PDB entry 8QCJ | X-ray diffraction, 2.90 A resolution | chains A and B

[Chain A (and B)]
Molecule: Mycothione reductase
From: Rhodococcus erythropolis PR4
Notes: EC 1.8.1.15; chain B of this document is another copy of the same molecule, construct and numbering; everything in this record applies to it too
Reference sequence: C0ZY75 (C0ZY75_RHOE4); residue numbers follow UniProt; this construct covers 1-458
Chain sequence (458 residues; row label = number of the first residue in the row):
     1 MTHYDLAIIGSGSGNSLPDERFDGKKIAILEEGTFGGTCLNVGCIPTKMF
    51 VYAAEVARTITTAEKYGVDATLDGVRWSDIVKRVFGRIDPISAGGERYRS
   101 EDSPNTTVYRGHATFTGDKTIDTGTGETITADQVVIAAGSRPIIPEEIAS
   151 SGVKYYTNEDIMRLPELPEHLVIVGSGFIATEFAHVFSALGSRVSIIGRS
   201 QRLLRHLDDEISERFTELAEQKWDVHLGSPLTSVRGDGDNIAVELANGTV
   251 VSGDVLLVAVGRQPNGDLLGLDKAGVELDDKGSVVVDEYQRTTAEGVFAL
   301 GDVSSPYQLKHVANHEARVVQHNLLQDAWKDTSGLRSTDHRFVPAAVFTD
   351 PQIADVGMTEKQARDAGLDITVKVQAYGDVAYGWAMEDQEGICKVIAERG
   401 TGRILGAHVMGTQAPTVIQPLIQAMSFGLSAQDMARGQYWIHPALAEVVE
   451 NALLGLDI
Cystine bridges: Cys39-Cys44
Ligand contacts: FAD (flavin-adenine dinucleotide): Ile9, Gly10, Ser11, Gly12, Ser13, Leu30, Glu31, Glu32, Gly33, Thr34, Gly37, Thr38, Cys39, Val42, Gly43, Cys44, Thr47, Lys48, Gly111, His112, Ala113, Ala137, Ala138, Gly139, Ser140, Asn158, Phe178, Ile179, Arg262, Asn265, Leu269, Leu300, Gly301, Asp302, Gln308, Leu309, Lys310, His311, Ala313, Phe348
From the paper describing this entry:
  - catalytic residues: Cys39, His442 (proposed by the authors, not directly observed)
  - catalytic residues: Cys44, Glu447
  - conformationally variable residues (helix shift): Trp77 to Asp102
  - binding site for flavin-adenine dinucleotide: Cys44, His442
  - binding site for flavin-adenine dinucleotide: Phe178 (proposed by the authors, not directly observed)

[Chain A / chain B interface]
Contacting residue pairs (154):
  Cys39(A) with His442(B), hydrogen bond
  Cys44(A) with His442(B), hydrogen bond; Pro443(B)
  Ile45(A) with Ala381(B), hydrophobic
  Lys48(A) with Ala385(B); Pro443(B)
  Met49(A) with Trp384(B); Ala385(B), hydrophobic
  Tyr52(A) with Tyr66(B); Ala385(B); Met386(B)
  Ala53(A) with Val68(B)
  Val56(A) with Ala63(B), hydrophobic; Tyr66(B), hydrophobic
  Thr59(A) with Val56(B); Thr59(B)
  Ile60(A) with Ile60(B), hydrophobic; Ala63(B), hydrophobic; Ala70(B), hydrophobic
  Ala63(A) with Val56(B), hydrophobic; Ile60(B), hydrophobic
  Glu64(A) with Arg76(B), hydrogen bond (backbone-side chain)
  Lys65(A) with Arg83(B)
  Tyr66(A) with Tyr52(B), hydrophobic; Val56(B), hydrophobic; Ile80(B); Arg83(B), hydrogen bond (backbone-side chain)
  Gly67(A) with Val75(B); Arg76(B), hydrogen bond (backbone-backbone)
  Val68(A) with Ile60(B), hydrophobic; Leu72(B), hydrophobic; Gly74(B); Val75(B), hydrophobic; Arg76(B)
  Asp69(A) with Leu72(B); Asp73(B), hydrogen bond (backbone-backbone); Gly74(B), hydrogen bond (backbone-backbone); Arg76(B), salt bridge
  Ala70(A) with Ile60(B), hydrophobic; Thr71(B); Asp73(B)
  Thr71(A) with Ala70(B); Thr71(B), hydrogen bond (backbone-backbone); Asp73(B), hydrogen bond
  Leu72(A) with Val68(B), hydrophobic; Asp69(B)
  Asp73(A) with Asp69(B), hydrogen bond (backbone-backbone); Ala70(B); Thr71(B)
  Gly74(A) with Val68(B); Asp69(B), hydrogen bond (backbone-backbone)
  Arg76(A) with Glu64(B), hydrogen bond (side chain-backbone); Gly67(B), hydrogen bond (backbone-backbone); Asp69(B), salt bridge
  Ile80(A) with Tyr66(B)
  Arg83(A) with Lys65(B); Tyr66(B), hydrogen bond (side chain-backbone); Glu387(B), salt bridge
  Arg87(A) with Trp384(B); Glu387(B), salt bridge
  Ile91(A) with Trp384(B), hydrophobic
  Lys310(A) with His442(B)
  His311(A) with Tyr439(B); Trp440(B); His442(B), hydrogen bond (side chain-backbone)
  Val312(A) with Tyr439(B), hydrophobic
  His315(A) with Tyr439(B)
  Asp339(A) with Tyr439(B), hydrogen bond (backbone-side chain)
  His340(A) with Tyr439(B)
  Phe342(A) with Tyr439(B)
  Val343(A) with Tyr439(B), hydrophobic
  Pro344(A) with Tyr439(B); Ile441(B), hydrophobic
  Ala346(A) with Ile441(B), hydrophobic
  Phe348(A) with Pro443(B)
  Ala381(A) with Ile45(B), hydrophobic
  Tyr382(A) with Tyr52(B); Gln413(B)
  Trp384(A) with Ile45(B), hydrophobic; Met49(B); Arg87(B); Ile91(B), hydrophobic
  Ala385(A) with Lys48(B); Met49(B), hydrophobic; Tyr52(B); Arg83(B)
  Met386(A) with Tyr52(B), hydrophobic
  Glu387(A) with Arg83(B), salt bridge; Arg87(B), salt bridge
  Gln413(A) with Tyr382(B), hydrogen bond; Gln413(B)
  Pro415(A) with Ile441(B); Ala444(B), hydrophobic
  Thr416(A) with Leu445(B); Ala446(B), hydrogen bond (side chain-backbone)
  Ile418(A) with Ile441(B), hydrophobic
  Gln419(A) with Gln438(B), hydrogen bond; Tyr439(B), hydrogen bond (side chain-backbone); Trp440(B); Ala446(B)
  Pro420(A) with Gln419(B); Gln423(B), hydrogen bond (backbone-side chain)
  Ile422(A) with Gln438(B); Tyr439(B); Ile441(B), hydrophobic
  Gln423(A) with Pro420(B), hydrogen bond (side chain-backbone); Gln423(B); Ala424(B); Met434(B); Gln438(B)
  Ala424(A) with Gln423(B)
  Ser426(A) with Gly437(B); Gln438(B)
  Phe427(A) with Leu429(B), hydrophobic; Asp433(B); Gly437(B); Gln438(B)
  Leu429(A) with Phe427(B), hydrophobic
  Asp433(A) with Phe427(B)
  Met434(A) with Gln423(B)
  Arg436(A) with Arg318(B)
  Gly437(A) with Ser426(B); Phe427(B)
  Gln438(A) with Gln419(B); Ile422(B); Gln423(B), hydrogen bond; Ser426(B)
  Tyr439(A) with His311(B); His315(B), hydrogen bond; Asp339(B), hydrogen bond (side chain-backbone); His340(B); Phe342(B); Pro344(B); Gln419(B); Ile422(B)
  Trp440(A) with His311(B); Gln419(B)
  Ile441(A) with Pro344(B), hydrophobic; Ala346(B), hydrophobic; Pro415(B); Ile418(B), hydrophobic; Gln419(B)
  His442(A) with Cys39(B), hydrogen bond; Cys44(B), hydrogen bond; Ile45(B); Lys310(B)
  Pro443(A) with Cys44(B); Lys48(B); Phe348(B)
  Ala444(A) with Pro415(B), hydrophobic
  Leu445(A) with Thr416(B)
  Ala446(A) with Thr416(B); Gln419(B)
  Leu454(A) with Arg318(B)
Also at the interface, not in a pair above, chain A (75 interface residues in all): Ala57, Val75, Ile88, Arg318, Val417
Also at the interface, not in a pair above, chain B (77 interface residues in all): Ala53, Ala57, Ile88, Val312, Val343, Ala345, Ala354, Val417, Glu450, Leu454

[In short]
Chain A and chain B form an interface of 75 and 77 residues respectively; the contacts include 27 hydrogen
bonds and 6 salt bridges. Among the polar pairs are Asp69(A)-Arg76(B), Arg83(A)-Glu387(B) and
Arg87(A)-Glu387(B). The paper reports catalytic residues Cys39(A), His442(A) and Cys44(A) among others; a
binding site for flavin-adenine dinucleotide at Cys44(A), His442(A) and Phe178(A).
Chain A and chain B are both Mycothione reductase (Rhodococcus erythropolis PR4); the structure, Crystal
structure of mycothiol disulfide reductase Mtr from Rhodococcus erythropolis, was determined by X-ray
diffraction, deposited together with 8QCK.
